PDB entry 3J46 | electron microscopy, 10.10 A resolution (very low resolution: no residue pairs are listed; an interface is given only as per-side residue counts) | chains U and 1 of the 14 polymer chains in the assembly

[Chain U]
Molecule: 50S ribosomal protein L24P
From: Escherichia coli
Reference sequence: P60624 (RL24_ECOLI); residues 1-103 here correspond to UniProt positions 2-104 (UniProt number = residue number + 1)
Chain sequence (103 residues; each row starts with the number of its first residue):
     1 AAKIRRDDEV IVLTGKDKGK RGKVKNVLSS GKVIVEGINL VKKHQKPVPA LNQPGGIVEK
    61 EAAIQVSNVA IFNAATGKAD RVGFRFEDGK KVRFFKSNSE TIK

[Chain 1]
Molecule: 23S ribosomal RNA
From: Escherichia coli
Notes: fragment: helix 6 - helix 7
Sequence (63 nucleotides; each row starts with the number of its first residue):
    52 AAGGACGUGC UAAUCUGCGA UAAGCGUCGG UAAGGUGAUA UGAACCGUUA UAACCGGCGA
   112 UUU

[Interface between chain U and chain 1]
At this resolution (10 A) residue pairs are not listed: 7 residues of chain U and 9 of chain 1 lie at the interface.

[Summary]
7 residues of chain U and 9 residues of chain 1 are in contact.
Here chain U is 50S ribosomal protein L24P and chain 1 is 23S ribosomal RNA, both from Escherichia coli. Entry
3J46 (Structure of the SecY protein translocation channel in action) was determined by electron microscopy
(same publication as 3J45).
